PDB entry 9JD5 | electron microscopy, 2.58 A resolution | chain A

Chain A:
Molecule: Sodium- and chloride-dependent taurine transporter
Organism: Homo sapiens
UniProt: P31641 (SC6A6_HUMAN); residues 1-582 here = UniProt positions 1-582
Amino-acid sequence (606 residues; each row starts with the number of its first residue):
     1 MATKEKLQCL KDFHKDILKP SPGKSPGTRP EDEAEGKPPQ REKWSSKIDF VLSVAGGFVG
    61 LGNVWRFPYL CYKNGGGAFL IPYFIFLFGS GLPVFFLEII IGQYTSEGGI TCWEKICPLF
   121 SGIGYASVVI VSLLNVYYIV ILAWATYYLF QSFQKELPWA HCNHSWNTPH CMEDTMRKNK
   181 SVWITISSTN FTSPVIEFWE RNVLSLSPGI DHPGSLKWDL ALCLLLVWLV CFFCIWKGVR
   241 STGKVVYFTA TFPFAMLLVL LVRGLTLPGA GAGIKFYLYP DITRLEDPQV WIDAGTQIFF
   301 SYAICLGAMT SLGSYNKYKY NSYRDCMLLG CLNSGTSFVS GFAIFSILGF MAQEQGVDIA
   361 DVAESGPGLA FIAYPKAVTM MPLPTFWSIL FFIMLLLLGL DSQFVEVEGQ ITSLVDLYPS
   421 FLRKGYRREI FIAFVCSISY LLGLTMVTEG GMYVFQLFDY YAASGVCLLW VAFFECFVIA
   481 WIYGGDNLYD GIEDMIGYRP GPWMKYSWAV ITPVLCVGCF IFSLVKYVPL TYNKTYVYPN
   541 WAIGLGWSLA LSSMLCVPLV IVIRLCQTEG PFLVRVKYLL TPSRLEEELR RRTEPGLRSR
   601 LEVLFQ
Unresolved in the structure: 1-40, 568-606
Cystine bridges: Cys162-Cys171
Covalently attached groups: N-acetylglucosamine (NAG) linked to Asn163, Asn179, Asn190
Sequence notes: expression tag (583-606)
Ion coordination: Na+ site 1: Gly56, Val59, Asp401, Ser402; Na+ site 2: Phe58, Asn63, Ser301 (together with Taurocyamine)
Ligand contacts: Taurocyamine (3S5): Gly57, Phe58, Val59, Gly60, Leu61, Gly62, Asn63, Leu134, Tyr138, Phe300, Ser301, Ala303, Leu306, Ser402, Glu406
Swiss-Prot annotation at these positions:
  - modified residue: Ser322 (Phosphoserine)
  - glycosylation (N-linked (GlcNAc...) asparagine): Asn163, Asn179, Asn190
  - natural variant: Ala78 (A78E: In HTRDC), Gly399 (G399V: In HTRDC)

In short:
Bound to chain A: Taurocyamine. Covalently linked N-acetylglucosamine: at Asn163, Asn179 and Asn190. The Na+
site 1 is built by Gly56, Val59, Asp401 and Ser402. The Na+ site 2 is built by Phe58, Asn63 and Ser301.
Chain A is Sodium- and chloride-dependent taurine transporter (Homo sapiens); the structure, Cryo-EM structure
of human TauT in presence of Taurocyamine, was determined by electron microscopy (same publication as 9JCV,
9JCZ, 9JD6 and 9JLN).
